Entry 3NRY (X-ray diffraction, 2.00 A resolution); this record covers chain A.

[Chain A]
Name: Protein regulator of cytokinesis 1
From: Homo sapiens
UniProtKB: O43663 (PRC1_HUMAN); residues 5-130 here correspond to UniProt positions 341-466 (UniProt number = residue number + 336)
Amino-acid sequence (130 residues; numbered 1 to 130; the number before each row is that of its first residue):
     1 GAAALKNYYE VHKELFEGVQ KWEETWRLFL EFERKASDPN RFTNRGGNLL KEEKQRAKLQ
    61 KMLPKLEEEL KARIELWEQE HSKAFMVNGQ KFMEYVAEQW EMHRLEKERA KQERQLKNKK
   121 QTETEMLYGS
Not modelled in the structure: 45-49
Construct notes: expression tag (1-4)
Modified positions: Mse-62, Mse-86, Mse-93, Mse-102, Mse-126 (selenomethionine; parent Met)
Swiss-Prot annotation at these positions:
  - site (Tubulin binding): Arg-41, Lys-51
What the authors report for this chain:
  - mutagenesis - R41A, K51A, K71A: decreased binding to microtubule

[Summary]
The paper reports that R41A, K51A and K71A reduce binding to microtubule.
Chain A is Protein regulator of cytokinesis 1 (Homo sapiens); the structure, Insights into anti-parallel
microtubule crosslinking by PRC1, a conserved microtubule binding protein, was determined by X-ray
diffraction, deposited together with 3NRX.
